PDB entry 4CIW | X-ray diffraction, 2.20 A resolution | chain A

# Chain A
Name: 3-dehydroquinate dehydratase
Source organism: Mycobacterium tuberculosis
Notes: EC 4.2.1.10
Reference sequence: P0A4Z6 (AROQ_MYCTU); residues 1-146 here correspond to UniProt positions 2-147 (UniProt number = residue number + 1)
Sequence (146 residues; row label = number of the first residue in the row):
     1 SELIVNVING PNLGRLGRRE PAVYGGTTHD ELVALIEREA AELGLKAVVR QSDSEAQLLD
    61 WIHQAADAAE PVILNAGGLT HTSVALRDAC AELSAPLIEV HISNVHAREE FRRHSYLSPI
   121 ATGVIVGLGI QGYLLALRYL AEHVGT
Not modelled in the structure: 1-2, 144-146
Metal / ion sites: Na+ site 1: Asn-6, Glu-70; Na+ site 2 near Leu-128 (its only coordinating residue here)
Ligand contacts: XH2 ((1R,4R,5R)-1,4,5-trihydroxy-3-(2-hydroxy)ethylcyclohex-2-ene-1-carboxylic acid): Pro-11, Asn-12, Leu-13, Tyr-24, Asn-75, Gly-77, Gly-78, His-81, Val-84, Asp-88, His-101, Ile-102, Ser-103, Val-105, Arg-108, Arg-112
What the authors report for this chain:
  - contacts within the chain: Arg-19/Tyr-24 (water-mediated contact)
  - interface residues: Asp-88
  - catalytic residues: Arg-19, Tyr-24, Asp-88, His-101 (citing earlier work)

# Summary
Bound to chain A: compound XH2. The Na+ site 1 is built by Asn-6 and Glu-70. The paper reports catalytic
residues Arg-19, Tyr-24 and Asp-88 among others; the interface residue Asp-88.
Chain A is 3-dehydroquinate dehydratase (Mycobacterium tuberculosis); the structure, Crystal structure of
Mycobacterium tuberculosis type 2 dehydroquinase in complex with
(1R,4R,5R)-1,4,5-trihydroxy-3-(2-hydroxy)ethylcyclohex-2-ene-1-carboxylic acid, was determined by X-ray
diffraction together with 4CIV and 4CIY from the same study.
